Entry 3ZTC (X-ray diffraction, 2.65 A resolution); this record covers chains A and B of the 3 polymer chains in the assembly.

== Chain A ==
Name: Transcription elongation factor B polypeptide 2
Organism: Homo sapiens
UniProtKB: Q15370 (ELOB_HUMAN); residues 1-118 here = UniProt positions 1-118
Amino-acid sequence (118 residues; row label = number of the first residue in the row):
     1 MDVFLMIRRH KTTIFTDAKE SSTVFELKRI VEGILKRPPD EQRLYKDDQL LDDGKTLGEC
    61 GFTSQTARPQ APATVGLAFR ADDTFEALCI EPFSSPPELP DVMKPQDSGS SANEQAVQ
Not modelled in the structure: 82, 105-118
Swiss-Prot annotation at these positions:
  - modified residue: Met-1 (N-acetylmethionine), Thr-84 (Phosphothreonine), Ser-108 (Phosphoserine), Ser-111 (Phosphoserine)

== Chain B ==
Name: Transcription elongation factor B polypeptide 1
Organism: Homo sapiens
UniProtKB: Q15369 (ELOC_HUMAN); residue numbers follow UniProt; this construct covers 17-112
Amino-acid sequence (97 residues; numbered 16 to 112; the number before each row is that of its first residue):
    16 MMYVKLISSD GHEFIVKREH ALTSGTIKAM LSGPGQFAEN ETNEVNFREI PSHVLSKVCM
    76 YFTYKVRYTN SSTEIPEFPI APEIALELLM AANFLDC
Not modelled in the structure: 16, 48-57
Differences from the reference sequence: cloning artifact (16)

== Interface between chain A and chain B ==
Residue-residue contacts - 49 pairs, chain A then chain B:
  Phe-4(A) / Arg-82(B)
  Met-6(A) / Met-75(B)  hydrophobic
  Arg-8(A) / His-27(B)
  Lys-11(A) / Asp-25(B)  hydrogen bond (side chain-backbone)
  Lys-11(A) / His-27(B)
  Lys-11(A) / Glu-28(B)  hydrogen bond (backbone-backbone)
  Thr-12(A) / Glu-28(B)
  Thr-12(A) / Ile-30(B)
  Thr-13(A) / Glu-28(B)  hydrogen bond (backbone-backbone)
  Thr-13(A) / Phe-29(B)
  Thr-13(A) / Ile-30(B)  hydrogen bond (backbone-backbone)
  Ile-14(A) / Ile-30(B)
  Phe-15(A) / Tyr-18(B)
  Phe-15(A) / Phe-29(B)  hydrophobic
  Phe-15(A) / Ile-30(B)  hydrogen bond (backbone-backbone)
  Phe-15(A) / Val-31(B)  hydrophobic
  Phe-15(A) / Ser-71(B)
  Phe-15(A) / Cys-74(B)  hydrophobic
  Phe-15(A) / Met-75(B)  hydrophobic
  Thr-16(A) / Tyr-18(B)  hydrogen bond
  Thr-16(A) / Lys-32(B)
  Asp-17(A) / Lys-32(B)  salt bridge
  Ile-34(A) / Tyr-18(B)
  Ile-34(A) / Ile-30(B)  hydrophobic
  Leu-35(A) / Ile-30(B)  hydrophobic
  Pro-69(A) / Met-75(B)
  Pro-69(A) / Thr-78(B)  hydrogen bond (backbone-side chain)
  Pro-69(A) / Tyr-79(B)  hydrophobic
  Pro-69(A) / Arg-82(B)
  Pro-69(A) / Tyr-83(B)  hydrophobic
  Gln-70(A) / Lys-72(B)
  Gln-70(A) / Met-75(B)
  Gln-70(A) / Tyr-79(B)
  Gln-70(A) / Tyr-83(B)
  Pro-72(A) / Met-75(B)
  Glu-91(A) / His-27(B)
  Pro-92(A) / His-27(B)  hydrogen bond (backbone-side chain)
  Phe-93(A) / His-27(B)
  Phe-93(A) / Phe-29(B)  hydrophobic
  Phe-93(A) / Ser-67(B)
  Phe-93(A) / Ser-71(B)
  Ser-94(A) / Asp-25(B)
  Ser-94(A) / Pro-66(B)
  Ser-94(A) / Ser-67(B)  hydrogen bond (side chain-backbone)
  Ser-94(A) / His-68(B)  hydrogen bond
  Ser-95(A) / His-68(B)
  Pro-96(A) / His-68(B)
  Pro-96(A) / Glu-98(B)
  Pro-97(A) / Glu-102(B)
Other interface residues (no listed pair), chain A (23 interface residues in all): Pro-100
Other interface residues (no listed pair), chain B (27 interface residues in all): Gly-26, Pro-91, Phe-93, Pro-94, Ile-99, Leu-101

== In short ==
Chain A and chain B form an interface of 23 and 27 residues respectively, with 10 hydrogen bonds and 1 salt
bridge. Polar contacts include Asp-17(A)/Lys-32(B), Lys-11(A)/Asp-25(B) and Thr-16(A)/Tyr-18(B).
Chain A is Transcription elongation factor B polypeptide 2 and chain B is Transcription elongation factor B
polypeptide 1, both from Homo sapiens; the structure, pVHL54-213-EloB-EloC complex _
(2S,4R)-N-((1,1'-biphenyl)-4-ylmethyl)- 4-hydroxy-1-(2-(3-methylisoxazol-5-yl)acetyl)pyrrolidine-2-
carboxamide, was determined by X-ray diffraction together with 4AJY, 4AWJ and 3ZTD from the same study.
